Entry 8PTG (electron microscopy, 2.90 A resolution); this record covers chains A and F of the 7 polymer chains in the assembly.

Chain A (and F):
Protein: Transcription termination factor Rho
From: Escherichia coli
Notes: EC 3.6.4.-; chain F of this document is another copy of the same molecule, construct and numbering; everything in this record applies to it too
UniProt: P0AG30 (RHO_ECOLI); residues 1-419 here = UniProt positions 1-419
Amino-acid sequence (419 residues; numbered 1 to 419; the number before each row is that of its first residue):
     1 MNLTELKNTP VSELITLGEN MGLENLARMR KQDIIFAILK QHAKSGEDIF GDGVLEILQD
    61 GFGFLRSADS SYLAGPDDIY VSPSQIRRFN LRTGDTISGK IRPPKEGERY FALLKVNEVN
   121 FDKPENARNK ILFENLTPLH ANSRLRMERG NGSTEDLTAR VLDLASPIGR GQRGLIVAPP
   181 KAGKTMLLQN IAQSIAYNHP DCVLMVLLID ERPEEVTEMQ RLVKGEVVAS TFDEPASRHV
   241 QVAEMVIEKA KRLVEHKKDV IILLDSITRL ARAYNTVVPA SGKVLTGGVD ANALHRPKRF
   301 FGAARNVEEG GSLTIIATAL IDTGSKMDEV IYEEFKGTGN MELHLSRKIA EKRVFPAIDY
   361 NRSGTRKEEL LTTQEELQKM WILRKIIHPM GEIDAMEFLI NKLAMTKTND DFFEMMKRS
Bound ions: Mg2+: Thr185 (together with ADP)
Small-molecule neighbours:
  - ADP / beryllium trifluoride, molecule 1: Thr158, Ala178, Pro179, Pro180, Lys181, Ala182, Gly183, Lys184, Thr185, Met186, Arg212, Glu215, Leu320, Phe355
  - ADP / beryllium trifluoride, molecule 2: Gly337, Arg366, Lys367, Glu369
Curated features (UniProtKB/Swiss-Prot):
  - region: Gly61 to Arg66 (RNA-binding 1), Asp78 to Tyr80 (RNA-binding 1), Glu108 to Tyr110 (RNA-binding 1), Val284 to Gly288 (RNA-binding 2)
  - binding site (ATP): Gly169 to Gly174, Lys181 to Met186, Arg212
  - site: Lys326 (RNA-binding 2)
  - mutagenesis: Phe62 (F62L/A: Defective for RNA-binding), Phe64 (F64L/A: Defective for RNA-binding), Lys181 (K181Q: Partial loss of ATPase, helicase and termination activity), Lys184 (K184Q: Improves ATPase and helicase activity but reduced termination activity), Cys202 (C202G/S: Does not affect the kinetics of ATP hydrolysis and inhibition by bicyclomycin), Asp265 (D265N: Loss of ATPase activity, helicase and termination activity)
Reported in the primary citation:
  - binding site for rut RNA: Phe62, Pro83, Ser84, Gln85, Arg87, Arg88, Lys115
  - mutagenesis - R88E: abolished binding to rut RNA
  - mutagenesis - K115E: decreased binding to rut RNA
  - mutagenesis - F89S: unchanged binding to rut RNA

Interface between chain A and chain F:
Residue-residue contacts (34):
  Pro138(A) - Pro213(F)  hydrophobic
  Pro138(A) - Thr217(F)  hydrogen bond (backbone-side chain)
  Leu139(A) - Glu214(F)
  Leu139(A) - Thr217(F)
  Leu139(A) - Arg221(F)
  His140(A) - Glu214(F)
  His140(A) - Glu218(F)  salt bridge
  Arg173(A) - Arg212(F)
  Arg173(A) - Glu214(F)  salt bridge
  Gly302(A) - Phe232(F)
  Arg305(A) - Asp233(F)  salt bridge
  Glu308(A) - Arg221(F)  salt bridge
  Glu333(A) - Ser325(F)
  Lys336(A) - Thr323(F)  hydrogen bond
  Gly337(A) - Arg212(F)  hydrogen bond (backbone-side chain)
  Gly337(A) - Arg269(F)  hydrogen bond (backbone-side chain)
  Thr338(A) - Arg212(F)
  Thr338(A) - Phe232(F)
  Gly339(A) - Arg212(F)
  Asn340(A) - Glu214(F)  hydrogen bond
  Asn361(A) - Glu351(F)
  Gly364(A) - Lys181(F)
  Gly364(A) - Arg353(F)
  Thr365(A) - Lys181(F)
  Arg366(A) - Lys181(F)
  Arg366(A) - Arg212(F)
  Lys367(A) - Glu218(F)  salt bridge
  Glu368(A) - Arg353(F)  salt bridge
  Arg384(A) - Glu351(F)
  Arg384(A) - Arg353(F)
  Lys385(A) - Lys352(F)
  His388(A) - Lys348(F)
  His388(A) - Glu351(F)
  His388(A) - Lys352(F)
Also at the interface, not in a pair above, chain A (30 interface residues in all): Lys283, Thr286, His295, Lys326, Glu334, Arg362, Ser363, Trp381
Also at the interface, not in a pair above, chain F (26 interface residues in all): Pro180, Met186, Glu215, Arg272, Ala280, Gly287, Gly288, Gly324, Val354, Phe355

Summary:
30 residues of chain A face 26 of chain F across their interface; the contacts include 5 hydrogen bonds and 6
salt bridges. Polar pairs include His140(A)-Glu218(F), Arg173(A)-Glu214(F) and Arg305(A)-Asp233(F). The paper
reports a binding site for rut RNA at Phe62(A), Pro83(A) and Ser84(A) among others; R88E of chain A abolishes
binding to rut RNA; 3 substitutions were tested in all.
Chain A and chain F are both Transcription termination factor Rho (Escherichia coli); the structure, Structure
of the transcription termination factor Rho bound to RNA at the PBS and SBS, was determined by electron
microscopy, deposited together with 8PTM, 8PTN, 8PTO and 8PTP.
